PDB entry 5T0E | X-ray diffraction, 2.09 A resolution | chains A and E of the 6 polymer chains in the assembly

Chain A (and E):
Name: Hemagglutinin
Organism: H6N1 subtype
Notes: chain E of this document is another copy of the same molecule, construct and numbering; everything in this record applies to it too
UniProt: A0A0J9X268 (A0A0J9X268_9INFA); residues -1 to 331 here correspond to UniProt positions 1-333 (UniProt number = residue number + 2)
Amino-acid sequence (333 residues; numbered -1 to 331; the number before each row is that of its first residue; numbers below 1 keep their minus sign (Ala-1 is residue -1)):
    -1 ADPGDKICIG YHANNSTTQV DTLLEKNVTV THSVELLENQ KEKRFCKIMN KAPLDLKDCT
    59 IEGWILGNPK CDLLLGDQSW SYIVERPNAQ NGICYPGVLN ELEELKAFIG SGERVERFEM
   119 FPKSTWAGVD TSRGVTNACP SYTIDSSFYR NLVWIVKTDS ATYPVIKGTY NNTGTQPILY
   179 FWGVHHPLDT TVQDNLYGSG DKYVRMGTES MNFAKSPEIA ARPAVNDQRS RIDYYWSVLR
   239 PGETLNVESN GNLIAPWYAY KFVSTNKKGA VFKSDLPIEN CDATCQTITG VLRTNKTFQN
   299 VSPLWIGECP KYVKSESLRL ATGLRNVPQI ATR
Not modelled in the structure: -1 to 0, 331 (chain E: -1 to 0, 263-264, 328-331)
Differences from the reference sequence: engineered mutation Asp225 (Gly227 in A0A0J9X268)
Disulfides: Cys44-Cys279, Cys57-Cys69, Cys92-Cys137, Cys283-Cys307
Covalent attachments: N-acetylglucosamine (NAG) linked to Asn25, Asn169
What the authors report for this chain:
  - binding site for beta-D-galactopyranose: Asp225
  - mutagenesis - A222K/G225D, G225D: increased binding to human-type receptors
  - mutagenesis - G225D: abolished binding to avian-type receptors
  - mutagenesis - G225D: increased binding to human trachea epithelium
  - mutagenesis - G225D: abolished binding to chicken trachea
  - mutagenesis - G225D: decreased stability
  - mutagenesis - L186P, L186S, Q226L: decreased binding to avian-type receptors

Interface between chain A and chain E:
Contacting residue pairs - 21 pairs, chain A then chain E:
  Val96(A) - Asn210(E)
  Glu216(A) - Ala212(E)
  Ile217(A) - Arg203(E)  hydrogen bond (backbone-side chain)
  Ala218(A) - Arg203(E)
  Ala218(A) - Glu246(E)
  Ala219(A) - Asn244(E)
  Ala219(A) - Glu246(E)
  Arg220(A) - Met204(E)  hydrogen bond (side chain-backbone)
  Arg220(A) - Gly205(E)
  Arg220(A) - Asn210(E)
  Arg220(A) - Phe211(E)  hydrogen bond (side chain-backbone)
  Arg220(A) - Asn244(E)
  Pro221(A) - Gly205(E)
  Pro221(A) - Thr206(E)
  Pro221(A) - Glu207(E)
  Pro221(A) - Thr242(E)
  Pro221(A) - Asn244(E)
  Val223(A) - Glu207(E)
  Arg227(A) - Asn244(E)  hydrogen bond
  Arg229(A) - Thr206(E)  hydrogen bond (side chain-backbone)
  Arg229(A) - Asn210(E)
Interface residues without a listed pair, chain E (12 interface residues in all): Ser208

In short:
10 residues of chain A face 12 of chain E across their interface; the contacts include 5 hydrogen bonds. Polar
pairs include Ile217(A)-Arg203(E), Arg220(A)-Met204(E) and Arg220(A)-Phe211(E). From the paper: a binding site
for beta-D-galactopyranose at Asp225(A); L186P, L186S and Q226L of chain A reduce binding to avian-type
receptors; 5 substitutions were tested in all.
Chain A and chain E are both Hemagglutinin (H6N1 subtype); the structure, Crystal structure of H6
hemagglutinin G225D mutant from Taiwan (2013) H6N1 influenza virus in complex with ..., was determined by
X-ray diffraction, deposited together with 5T08, 5T0B and 5T0D.
